5D7G - chains B and C of the 4 polymer chains in the assembly; structure by X-ray diffraction, 3.00 A resolution.

Chain B:
Molecule: Autophagy-related protein 16-1
From: Homo sapiens
Reference sequence: Q676U5 (A16L1_HUMAN); residue numbers follow UniProt; this construct covers 1-69
Amino-acid sequence (71 residues; each row starts with the number of its first residue; numbers below 1 keep their minus sign (Gly-1 is residue -1)):
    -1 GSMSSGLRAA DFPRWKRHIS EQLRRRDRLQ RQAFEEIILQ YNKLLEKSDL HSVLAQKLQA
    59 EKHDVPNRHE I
Unresolved in the structure: -1 to 9, 49-69
Sequence notes: expression tag (-1 to 0)
Curated features (UniProtKB/Swiss-Prot):
  - region: Trp13 to Leu43 (Interaction with ATG5)
  - mutagenesis: Ile17 (I17W: Abolishes interaction with ATG5), Leu21 (L21W: Abolishes interaction with ATG5), Arg24 (R24D: Abolishes interaction with ATG5), Phe32 to Ile36 (In FII mutant; abolished binding to membranes and lipidation to ATG8 family proteins), Ile36 (I36W: Reduces interaction with ATG5)

Chain C:
Molecule: Autophagy protein 5
From: Homo sapiens
Reference sequence: Q9H1Y0 (ATG5_HUMAN); residue numbers follow UniProt; this construct covers 1-275
Amino-acid sequence (280 residues; numbered -4 to 275; the number before each row is that of its first residue; numbers below 1 keep their minus sign (Gly-4 is residue -4)):
    -4 GAMGSMTDDK DVLRDVWFGR IPTCFTLYQD EITEREAEPY YLLLPRVSYL TLVTDKVKKH
    56 FQKVMRQEDI SEIWFEYEGT PLKWHYPIGL LFDLLASSSA LPWNITVHFK SFPEKDLLHC
   116 PSKDAIDAHF MSCMKEADAL KHKSQVINEM QKKDHKQLWM GLQNDRFDQF WAINRKLMEY
   176 PAEENGFRYI PFRIYQTTTE RPFIQKLFRP VAADGQLHTL GDLLKEVCPS AIDPEDGEKK
   236 NQVMIHGIEP MLETPLQWLS EHLSYPDNFL HISIIPQPTD
Unresolved in the structure: -4 to 3, 228-234, 274-275
Sequence notes: expression tag (-4 to 0); engineered mutation Asp122 (Glu in Q9H1Y0)
What the authors report for this chain:
  - mutagenesis - E122D: decreased binding to ATG12
  - mutagenesis - E122D: unchanged binding to Autophagy-related protein 16-1 (chain B)
  - post-translational modification sites: Lys130 (citing earlier work)
  - mutagenesis - E122D: unchanged stability

How chain B and chain C interact:
Pairs across the interface (5):
  Gln30(B) - Ala95(C)
  Ala31(B) - Leu96(C)
  Ala31(B) - Pro97(C)
  Glu34(B) - Tyr36(C)
  Ile35(B) - Tyr36(C)
Also at the interface, not in a pair above, chain B (5 interface residues in all): Arg26

In short:
5 residues of chain B and 4 residues of chain C are in contact. Curated annotation (UniProt) lists 8
mutagenesis sites on chain B. From the paper: E122D of chain C reduces binding to ATG12; a modification site
at Lys130(C).
Here chain B is Autophagy-related protein 16-1 and chain C is Autophagy protein 5, both from Homo sapiens.
Entry 5D7G (Structure of human ATG5 E122D-ATG16L1 complex at 3.0 Angstroms) was determined by X-ray
diffraction.
